9GA4 - chains E and D of the 6 polymer chains in the assembly; structure by electron microscopy, 3.70 A resolution.

Chain E:
Molecule: 42-nt DNA strand
Sequence (42 nucleotides; each row starts with the number of its first residue; a row labelled like 24A-24E holds insertion residues (24A, then the next letters in order)):
     1 TAGTCACATCAGTGATCAGTGGTT
24A-24E CCGGA
    25 ACCACTGATCACT
Disordered / not traced: 24A-24E

Chain D:
Protein: UvrABC system protein B
Source organism: Mycobacterium tuberculosis
UniProt: P9WFC7 (UVRB_MYCTU); residues 2-699 here correspond to UniProt positions 22-719 (UniProt number = residue number + 20)
Sequence (720 residues; row label = number of the first residue in the row; numbers below 1 keep their minus sign (Met-20 is residue -20)):
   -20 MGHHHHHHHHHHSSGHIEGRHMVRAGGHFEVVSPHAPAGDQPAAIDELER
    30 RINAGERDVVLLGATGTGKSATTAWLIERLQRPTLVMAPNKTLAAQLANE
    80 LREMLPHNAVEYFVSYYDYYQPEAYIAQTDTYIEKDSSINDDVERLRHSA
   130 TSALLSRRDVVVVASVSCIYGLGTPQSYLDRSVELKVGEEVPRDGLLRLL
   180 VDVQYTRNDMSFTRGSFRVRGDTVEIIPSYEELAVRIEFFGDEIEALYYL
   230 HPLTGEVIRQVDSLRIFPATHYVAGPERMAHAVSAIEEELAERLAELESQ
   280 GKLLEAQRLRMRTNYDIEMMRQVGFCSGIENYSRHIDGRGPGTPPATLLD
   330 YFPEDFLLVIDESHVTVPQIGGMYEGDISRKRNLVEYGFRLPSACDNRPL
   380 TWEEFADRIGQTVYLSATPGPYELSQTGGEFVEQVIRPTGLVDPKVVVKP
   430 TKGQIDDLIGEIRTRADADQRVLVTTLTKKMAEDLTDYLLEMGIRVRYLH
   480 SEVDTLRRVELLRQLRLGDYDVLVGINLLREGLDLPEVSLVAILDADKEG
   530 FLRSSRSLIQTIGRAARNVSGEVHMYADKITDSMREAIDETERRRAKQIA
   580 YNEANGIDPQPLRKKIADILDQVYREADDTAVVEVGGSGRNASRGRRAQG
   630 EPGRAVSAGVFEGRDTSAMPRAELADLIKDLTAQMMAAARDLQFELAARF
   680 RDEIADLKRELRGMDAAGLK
Disordered / not traced: -20 to 0, 592-699
Sequence notes: initiating methionine (-20); expression tag (-19 to 1)

Chain E / chain D interface:
Contacting residue pairs - 43 pairs, chain E then chain D:
  DT1(E) - Asn506(D)  sugar contact
  DA2(E) - Ser480(D)  phosphate contact
  DA2(E) - Leu507(D)  phosphate contact
  DA2(E) - Glu510(D)  sugar contact
  DG3(E) - Met352(D)  hydrogen bond to the base
  DT4(E) - Asn69(D)  phosphate contact
  DT4(E) - Lys70(D)  phosphate contact
  DT4(E) - Tyr91(D)  hydrogen bond to the phosphate
  DT4(E) - Val93(D)  phosphate contact
  DT4(E) - Tyr99(D)  base contact
  DT4(E) - Pro101(D)  base contact
  DT4(E) - Ser144(D)  hydrogen bond to the phosphate
  DT4(E) - Ser146(D)  hydrogen bond to the phosphate
  DT4(E) - Tyr149(D)  hydrogen bond to the base
  DT4(E) - Met352(D)  base contact
  DT4(E) - Arg359(D)  base contact
  DC5(E) - Val93(D)  phosphate contact
  DC5(E) - Ser94(D)  phosphate contact
  DC5(E) - Tyr96(D)  phosphate contact
  DC5(E) - Tyr99(D)  stacking on the base
  DC5(E) - Arg126(D)  salt bridge to the phosphate
  DC5(E) - Ser146(D)  hydrogen bond to the phosphate
  DC5(E) - Tyr149(D)  sugar contact
  DC5(E) - Glu309(D)  phosphate contact
  DA6(E) - Tyr95(D)  sugar contact
  DA6(E) - Tyr96(D)  hydrogen bond to the base
  DA6(E) - Tyr99(D)  base contact
  DA6(E) - Lys114(D)  base contact
  DA6(E) - Ser116(D)  base contact
  DA6(E) - Arg126(D)  salt bridge to the phosphate
  DA6(E) - Leu151(D)  phosphate contact
  DA6(E) - Tyr251(D)  hydrogen bond to the phosphate
  DA6(E) - Cys305(D)  sugar contact
  DA6(E) - Ile308(D)  sugar contact
  DA6(E) - Glu309(D)  sugar contact
  DC7(E) - Tyr95(D)  hydrogen bond to the sugar
  DC7(E) - Glu123(D)  sugar contact
  DC7(E) - Arg126(D)  salt bridge to the phosphate
  DC7(E) - Ala248(D)  phosphate contact
  DC7(E) - Thr249(D)  hydrogen bond to the phosphate
  DC7(E) - His250(D)  salt bridge to the phosphate
  DA8(E) - Cys305(D)  phosphate contact
  DA8(E) - Ser306(D)  sugar contact
Interface residues without a listed pair, chain E (9 interface residues in all): DT9
Interface residues without a listed pair, chain D (40 interface residues in all): Pro68, Asp115, Ile118, His127, Tyr294, Phe304, Gly307, Asp356, Glu481

Overview:
Chain E and chain D form an interface of 9 and 40 residues respectively; the contacts include 10 hydrogen
bonds, 4 salt bridges and 1 aromatic stacking contact. Among the polar pairs are DG3(E)-Met352(D),
DT4(E)-Tyr149(D) and DA6(E)-Tyr96(D).
Chain E is a 42-nt DNA strand and chain D is UvrABC system protein B (Mycobacterium tuberculosis); the
structure, MtUvrA2UvrB2 bound to damaged oligonucleotide, was determined by electron microscopy, deposited
together with 9GA2, 9GA3 and 9GA5.
